Entry 7TJW (electron microscopy, 4.00 A resolution); this record covers chains A and E of the 7 polymer chains in the assembly.

[Chain A]
Protein: ATP synthase subunit alpha
Organism: Saccharomyces cerevisiae
UniProt: P07251 (ATPA_YEAST); residues 1-510 here correspond to UniProt positions 36-545 (UniProt number = residue number + 35)
Chain sequence (510 residues; each row starts with the number of its first residue):
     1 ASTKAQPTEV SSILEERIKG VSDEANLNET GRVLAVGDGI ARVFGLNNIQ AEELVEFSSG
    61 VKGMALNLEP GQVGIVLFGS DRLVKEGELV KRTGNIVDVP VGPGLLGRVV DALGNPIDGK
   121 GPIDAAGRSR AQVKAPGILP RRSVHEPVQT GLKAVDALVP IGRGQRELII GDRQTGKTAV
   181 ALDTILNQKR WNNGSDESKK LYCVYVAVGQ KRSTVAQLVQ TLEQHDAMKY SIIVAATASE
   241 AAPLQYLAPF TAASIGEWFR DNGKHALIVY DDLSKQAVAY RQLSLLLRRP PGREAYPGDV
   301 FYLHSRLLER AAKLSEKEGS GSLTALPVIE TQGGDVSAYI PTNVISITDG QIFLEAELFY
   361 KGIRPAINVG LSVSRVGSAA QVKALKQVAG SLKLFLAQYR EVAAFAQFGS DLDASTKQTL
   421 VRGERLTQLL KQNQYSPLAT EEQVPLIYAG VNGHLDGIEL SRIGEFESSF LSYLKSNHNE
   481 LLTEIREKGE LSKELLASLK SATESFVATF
Disordered / not traced: 1-27, 406-409, 510
Bound ions: Mg2+: Thr178 (together with ATP)
Residues lining bound ligands: ATP (adenosine-5'-triphosphate): Asp172, Arg173, Gln174, Thr175, Gly176, Lys177, Thr178, Ala179, Phe359, Arg364, Pro365, Gln432, Gln434
Swiss-Prot annotation at these positions:
  - binding site (ATP): Gly171 to Thr178
  - site: Ser372 (Required for activity)
  - modified residue (Phosphoserine): Ser22, Ser143

[Chain E]
Protein: ATP synthase subunit beta
Organism: Saccharomyces cerevisiae
Notes: EC 7.1.2.2
UniProt: P00830 (ATPB_YEAST); residues 1-478 here correspond to UniProt positions 34-511 (UniProt number = residue number + 33)
Chain sequence (478 residues; each row starts with the number of its first residue):
     1 ASAAQSTPIT GKVTAVIGAI VDVHFEQSEL PAILNALEIK TPQGKLVLEV AQHLGENTVR
    61 TIAMDGTEGL VRGEKVLDTG GPISVPVGRE TLGRIINVIG EPIDERGPIK SKLRKPIHAD
   121 PPSFAEQSTS AEILETGIKV VDLLAPYARG GKIGLFGGAG VGKTVFIQEL INNIAKAHGG
   181 FSVFTGVGER TREGNDLYRE MKETGVINLE GESKVALVFG QMNEPPGARA RVALTGLTIA
   241 EYFRDEEGQD VLLFIDNIFR FTQAGSEVSA LLGRIPSAVG YQPTLATDMG LLQERITTTK
   301 KGSVTSVQAV YVPADDLTDP APATTFAHLD ATTVLSRGIS ELGIYPAVDP LDSKSRLLDA
   361 AVVGQEHYDV ASKVQETLQT YKSLQDIIAI LGMDELSEQD KLTVERARKI QRFLSQPFAV
   421 AEVFTGIPGK LVRLKDTVAS FKAVLEGKYD NIPEHAFYMV GGIEDVVAKA EKLAAEAN
Disordered / not traced: 1-7, 476-478
Swiss-Prot annotation at these positions:
  - binding site (ATP): Gly157 to Thr164
  - modified residue: Thr79 (Phosphothreonine), Thr204 (Phosphothreonine), Ser340 (Phosphoserine)

[Interface between chain A and chain E]
Contacting residue pairs - 54 pairs, chain A then chain E:
  Gly45(A) - Arg72(E)
  Leu46(A) - Arg72(E)
  Asn47(A) - Arg72(E)  hydrogen bond (backbone-side chain)
  Asn48(A) - Val71(E)
  Gln50(A) - Gly69(E)
  Gln50(A) - Leu70(E)
  Gln50(A) - Val71(E)
  Ala51(A) - Gly69(E)
  Ala51(A) - Leu70(E)  hydrogen bond (backbone-backbone)
  Asn67(A) - Val16(E)
  Leu68(A) - Ala15(E)
  Leu68(A) - Val16(E)  hydrogen bond (backbone-backbone)
  Leu68(A) - Ile17(E)
  Glu69(A) - Thr14(E)
  Glu69(A) - Arg72(E)  hydrogen bond (backbone-side chain)
  Pro70(A) - Thr14(E)
  Gln72(A) - Arg72(E)  hydrogen bond (backbone-side chain)
  Val73(A) - Arg72(E)
  Lys134(A) - Asp65(E)  salt bridge
  Lys134(A) - Glu224(E)  salt bridge
  Ile138(A) - Ile103(E)  hydrophobic
  Ile138(A) - Thr191(E)
  Ile138(A) - Asn195(E)  hydrogen bond (backbone-side chain)
  Leu139(A) - Asp104(E)
  Leu139(A) - Asn195(E)
  Leu139(A) - Tyr198(E)  hydrophobic
  Arg141(A) - Thr191(E)
  Arg141(A) - Asn195(E)
  Ser143(A) - Arg199(E)  hydrogen bond
  Arg166(A) - Arg192(E)
  Arg289(A) - Gly18(E)
  Pro290(A) - Ala270(E)
  Pro291(A) - Pro276(E)
  Gly298(A) - Glu267(E)
  Phe301(A) - Met222(E)  hydrophobic
  Phe301(A) - Arg229(E)
  Phe301(A) - Glu267(E)
  Tyr302(A) - Asn223(E)
  Tyr302(A) - Glu224(E)
  Ser305(A) - Met222(E)  hydrogen bond (side chain-backbone)
  Glu309(A) - Thr191(E)  hydrogen bond
  Glu309(A) - Met222(E)
  Glu309(A) - Asn223(E)
  Ile345(A) - Arg190(E)
  Ser346(A) - Arg190(E)  hydrogen bond (backbone-side chain)
  Ser346(A) - Met222(E)
  Ile347(A) - Arg190(E)
  Thr348(A) - Arg190(E)  hydrogen bond (backbone-side chain)
  Asp349(A) - Arg190(E)  salt bridge
  Asp349(A) - Arg192(E)  salt bridge
  Arg375(A) - Ala159(E)
  Arg375(A) - Arg190(E)
  Arg375(A) - Glu193(E)  salt bridge
  Val376(A) - Arg192(E)
Also at the interface, not in a pair above, chain A (41 interface residues in all): Ile49, Leu66, Ile96, Gly137, Arg142, Gly164, Asp299, Arg306
Also at the interface, not in a pair above, chain E (36 interface residues in all): Glu105, Glu189, Gly194, Asp196, Phe219, Pro225, Arg260, Leu271, Gly273

[In short]
41 residues of chain A face 36 of chain E across their interface, with 11 hydrogen bonds and 5 salt bridges.
Polar pairs include Lys134(A)-Asp65(E), Lys134(A)-Glu224(E) and Asp349(A)-Arg190(E). Chain A binds ATP.
Here chain A is ATP synthase subunit alpha and chain E is ATP synthase subunit beta, both from Saccharomyces
cerevisiae. Entry 7TJW (Yeast ATP synthase F1 region State 1catalytic(e-h) with 10 mM ATP) was determined by
electron microscopy (same publication as 7TJS, 7TJT, 7TJU, 7TJV, 7TJX, 7TJY and 30 further entries).
